1DJ9 - chain A; structure by X-ray diffraction, 2.00 A resolution.

[Chain A]
Name: 8-amino-7-oxononanoate synthase
From: Escherichia coli
Notes: EC 2.3.1.47
Reference sequence: P12998 (BIOF_ECOLI); residue numbers follow UniProt; this construct covers 1-384
Sequence (384 residues; row label = number of the first residue in the row):
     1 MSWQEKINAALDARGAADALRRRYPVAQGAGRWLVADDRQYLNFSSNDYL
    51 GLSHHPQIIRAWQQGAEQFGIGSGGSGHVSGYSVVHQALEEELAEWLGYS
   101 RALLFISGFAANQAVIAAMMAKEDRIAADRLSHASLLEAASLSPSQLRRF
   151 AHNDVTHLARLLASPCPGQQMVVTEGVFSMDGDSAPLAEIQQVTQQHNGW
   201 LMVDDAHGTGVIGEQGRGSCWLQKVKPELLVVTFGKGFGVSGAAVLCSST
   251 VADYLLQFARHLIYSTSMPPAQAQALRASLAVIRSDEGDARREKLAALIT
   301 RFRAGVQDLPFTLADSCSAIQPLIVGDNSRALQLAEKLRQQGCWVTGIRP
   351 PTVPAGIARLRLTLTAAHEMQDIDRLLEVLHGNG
Disordered / not traced: 1
Swiss-Prot annotation at these positions:
  - binding site (substrate): R21, H133, T352
  - binding site (pyridoxal 5'-phosphate): G108, F109, S179, H207, T233
  - modified residue: K236 (N6-(pyridoxal phosphate)lysine)
Metal / ion sites: Mg2+: S179 (together with PLP)
Small-molecule neighbours: PLP (KAM; N-[7-keto-8-aminopelargonic acid]-[3-hydroxy-2-methyl-5-phosphonooxymethyl-pyridin-4-yl-methane]): R21, N47, S107, G108, F109, N112, H133, E175, S179, M180, D204, A206, H207, T233, K236, G242, I348, R349, T352

[Summary]
Ligands of chain A: PLP. From UniProt: 3 substrate-binding residues and 5 pyridoxal 5'-phosphate-binding
residues.
Chain A is 8-amino-7-oxononanoate synthase (Escherichia coli); the structure, Crystal structure of
8-amino-7-oxonanoate synthase (or 7-keto-8aminipelargonate or kapa synthase) complexed with plp and the
product ..., was determined by X-ray diffraction, deposited together with 1DJE.
